PDB entry 2VNE | X-ray diffraction, 2.72 A resolution | chains A and B

Chain A (and B):
Name: S-norcoclaurine synthase
From: Thalictrum flavum
Notes: EC 4.2.1.78; chain B of this document is another copy of the same molecule, construct and numbering; everything in this record applies to it too
UniProt: Q67A25 (Q67A25_9MAGN); residue numbers follow UniProt; this construct covers 16-210
Chain sequence (201 residues; numbered 16 to 216; the number before each row is that of its first residue):
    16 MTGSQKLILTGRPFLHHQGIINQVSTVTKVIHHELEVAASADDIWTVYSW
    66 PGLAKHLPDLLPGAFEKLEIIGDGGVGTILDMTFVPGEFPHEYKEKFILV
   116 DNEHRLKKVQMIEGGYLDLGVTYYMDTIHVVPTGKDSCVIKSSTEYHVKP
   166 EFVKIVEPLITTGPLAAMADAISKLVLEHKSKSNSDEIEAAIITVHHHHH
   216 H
Unresolved in the structure: 16-18, 28-30, 195-216 (chain B: 16-39, 195-216)
Sequence notes: engineered mutation Mse-16 (Thr in Q67A25), Thr-17 (Ile in Q67A25), Gly-18 (Asn in Q67A25), Ser-19 (Cys in Q67A25)
Modified positions: Mse-16 (selenomethionine); Mse-97, Mse-126, Mse-140, Mse-183 (selenomethionine; parent Met)
UniProt features mapped onto this chain:
  - active site: Lys-122 (Proton donor)
  - binding site (dopamine): Tyr-108 to Glu-110
  - binding site ((4-hydroxyphenyl)acetaldehyde): Asp-141
  - mutagenesis: Tyr-108 (Y108F: Partial loss of activity), Glu-110 (E110A: Partial loss of activity), Lys-122 (K122A: Loss of activity)

Interface between chain A and chain B:
Contacting residue pairs (4):
  Lys-70(A) with Lys-70(B), hydrogen bond (side chain-backbone); Asp-74(B), salt bridge
  His-71(A) with Lys-70(B)
  Asp-74(A) with Lys-70(B), salt bridge
Interface residues without a listed pair, chain A (4 interface residues in all): Glu-84
Interface residues without a listed pair, chain B (4 interface residues in all): His-71, Lys-82

Overview:
Chain A and chain B each contribute 4 residues to their interface; the contacts include 1 hydrogen bond and 2
salt bridges. Polar pairs include Lys-70(A)/Asp-74(B) and Lys-70(A)/Lys-70(B).
Chain A and chain B are both S-norcoclaurine synthase (Thalictrum flavum); the structure, The X-ray structure
of Norcoclaurine synthase from Thalictrum flavum, was determined by X-ray diffraction (same publication as
2VQ5).
